6YJ4 - chains C and c of the 42 polymer chains in the assembly; structure by electron microscopy, 2.70 A resolution.

# Chain C
Molecule: NUGM protein
From: Yarrowia lipolytica
Notes: EC 1.6.99.3
UniProt: Q9UUU0 (Q9UUU0_YARLL); numbering as in UniProt (aligned over 1-281)
Sequence (293 residues; numbered 1 to 293; the number before each row is that of its first residue):
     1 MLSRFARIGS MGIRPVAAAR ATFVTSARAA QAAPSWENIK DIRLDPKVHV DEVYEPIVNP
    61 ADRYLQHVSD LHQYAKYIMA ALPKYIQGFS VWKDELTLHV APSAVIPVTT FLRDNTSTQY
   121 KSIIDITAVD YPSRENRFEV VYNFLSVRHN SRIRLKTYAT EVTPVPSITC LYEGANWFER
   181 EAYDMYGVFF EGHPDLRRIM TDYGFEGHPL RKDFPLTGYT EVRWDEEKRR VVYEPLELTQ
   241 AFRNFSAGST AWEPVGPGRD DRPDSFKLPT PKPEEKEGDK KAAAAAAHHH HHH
Disordered / not traced: 1-32, 275-293
Differences from the reference sequence: expression tag (282-293)

# Chain c
Molecule: Subunit NUZM of NADH:Ubiquinone Oxidoreductase (Complex I)
From: Yarrowia lipolytica
UniProt: A0A1D8N3H5 (A0A1D8N3H5_YARLL); residues 1-182 here = UniProt positions 1-182
Sequence (182 residues; row label = number of the first residue in the row):
     1 MLPGGPVPVF KKYTVGSKGI WEKLRVLLAI APNRSTGNPI VPLYRVPTPG SRPEANVYQD
    61 PSSYPTNDIA ENPYWKRDHR RAYPQTAFFD QKTVTGLLEL GSEATPRIAD GEAGTKALAN
   121 IANGGVSFTQ ALGKSSKDVI YGEVLTVNGL PPVAPTLAPK QWKIIEGEAA IYPKGYPCRT
   181 FH

# How chain C and chain c interact
Contacting residue pairs (123):
  Pro34(C) with Phe10(c)
  Ser35(C) with Phe10(c)
  Trp36(C) with Thr14(c); Gly16(c); Ser17(c), hydrogen bond (side chain-backbone)
  Glu37(C) with Lys18(c)
  Ile39(C) with Phe10(c); Lys12(c); Tyr13(c), hydrophobic; Leu43(c), hydrophobic
  Lys40(C) with Tyr13(c), hydrogen bond (backbone-side chain)
  Asp41(C) with Leu43(c)
  Ile42(C) with Tyr13(c)
  Arg43(C) with Pro42(c); Leu43(c); Val46(c), hydrogen bond (side chain-backbone); Pro47(c)
  Glu52(C) with Tyr64(c); Asn67(c)
  Val53(C) with Ser62(c); Ser63(c); Tyr64(c), hydrogen bond (backbone-backbone)
  Tyr54(C) with Tyr64(c), hydrophobic
  Glu55(C) with Ser63(c); Pro65(c)
  Ile57(C) with Pro65(c), hydrophobic; Arg77(c); His79(c)
  Val58(C) with His79(c), hydrogen bond (backbone-side chain)
  Asn59(C) with Ala82(c)
  Ala61(C) with Pro84(c), hydrophobic
  Arg63(C) with Leu157(c)
  Tyr64(C) with Leu157(c), hydrophobic
  His67(C) with Pro155(c); Thr156(c); Leu157(c)
  Asp70(C) with Pro155(c)
  Leu71(C) with Pro155(c)
  His72(C) with Ala87(c); Phe89(c)
  Tyr74(C) with Pro152(c); Val153(c); Ala154(c); Pro155(c)
  Lys76(C) with Glu143(c), hydrogen bond (side chain-backbone)
  Tyr77(C) with Val144(c); Leu145(c), hydrophobic; Pro151(c); Pro152(c)
  Met79(C) with Phe89(c); Val94(c), hydrophobic; Phe128(c)
  Ala80(C) with Phe128(c), hydrophobic; Leu132(c), hydrophobic; Val144(c), hydrophobic
  Pro83(C) with Gln91(c), hydrogen bond (backbone-side chain); Phe128(c), hydrophobic
  Ile86(C) with Gln91(c), hydrogen bond (backbone-side chain)
  Gln87(C) with Asp90(c); Gln91(c)
  Gly88(C) with Phe89(c)
  Phe89(C) with Phe88(c); Phe89(c), hydrogen bond (backbone-backbone)
  Ser90(C) with Ala87(c)
  Val91(C) with Ala87(c), hydrogen bond (backbone-backbone)
  Trp92(C) with Pro84(c), hydrogen bond (side chain-backbone); Gln85(c); Thr86(c)
  Lys93(C) with Pro84(c)
  Asp94(C) with Leu157(c)
  His99(C) with Phe88(c)
  Ser117(C) with Pro152(c); Val153(c); Ala154(c), hydrogen bond (backbone-backbone)
  Tyr120(C) with Ala154(c)
  His149(C) with Ala154(c); Thr156(c), hydrogen bond (backbone-side chain)
  Asn150(C) with Pro155(c); Thr156(c); Ala158(c)
  Ser151(C) with Ala154(c); Pro155(c), hydrogen bond (side chain-backbone)
  Pro254(C) with Arg81(c), hydrogen bond (backbone-side chain)
  Val255(C) with Arg80(c)
  Gly256(C) with Tyr83(c), hydrogen bond (backbone-side chain)
  Pro257(C) with Arg81(c); Tyr83(c)
  Gly258(C) with Tyr83(c), hydrogen bond (backbone-side chain); Gln85(c)
  Arg259(C) with Ala82(c); Tyr83(c), hydrogen bond (backbone-backbone); Pro84(c); Gln85(c), hydrogen bond (backbone-backbone)
  Asp260(C) with Gln85(c)
  Asp261(C) with Pro84(c)
  Arg262(C) with Ala87(c)
  Asp264(C) with Ser102(c); Glu103(c), hydrogen bond (backbone-backbone); Ala104(c)
  Ser265(C) with Leu97(c); Ser102(c), hydrogen bond (backbone-side chain); Ala104(c)
  Phe266(C) with Phe89(c); Leu97(c), hydrophobic
  Lys267(C) with Leu97(c); Ser102(c); Glu103(c), hydrogen bond (backbone-backbone)
  Leu268(C) with Gly96(c); Leu97(c); Glu103(c)
  Pro269(C) with Gly101(c); Ser102(c); Glu103(c); Leu118(c)
  Thr270(C) with Glu103(c)
  Pro271(C) with Ala109(c); Gly111(c); Thr115(c)
  Lys272(C) with Asp110(c); Gly111(c), hydrogen bond (backbone-backbone)
  Pro273(C) with Gly111(c)
  Glu274(C) with Asp110(c); Gly111(c)
Other interface residues (no listed pair), chain C (66 interface residues in all): Pro60, Gln73
Other interface residues (no listed pair), chain c (68 interface residues in all): Lys11, Val15, Ile40, Thr66, Lys76, Thr93, Leu98, Leu100, Pro106, Ile108, Glu112, Gly114, Thr129

# In short
Chain C and chain c form an interface of 66 and 68 residues respectively; the contacts include 23 hydrogen
bonds. Polar contacts include Trp36(C)-Ser17(c), Lys40(C)-Tyr13(c) and Arg43(C)-Val46(c).
Here chain C is NUGM protein and chain c is Subunit NUZM of NADH:Ubiquinone Oxidoreductase (Complex I), both
from Yarrowia lipolytica. Entry 6YJ4 (Structure of Yarrowia lipolytica complex I at 2.7 A) was determined by
electron microscopy.
